PDB entry 4E3S | X-ray diffraction, 2.04 A resolution | chains A and T of the 3 polymer chains in the assembly

[Chain A]
Name: DNA polymerase
From: Enterobacteria phage RB69
Notes: EC 2.7.7.7
UniProt: Q38087 (DPOL_BPR69); residue numbers follow UniProt; this construct covers 1-903
Chain sequence (903 residues; row label = number of the first residue in the row):
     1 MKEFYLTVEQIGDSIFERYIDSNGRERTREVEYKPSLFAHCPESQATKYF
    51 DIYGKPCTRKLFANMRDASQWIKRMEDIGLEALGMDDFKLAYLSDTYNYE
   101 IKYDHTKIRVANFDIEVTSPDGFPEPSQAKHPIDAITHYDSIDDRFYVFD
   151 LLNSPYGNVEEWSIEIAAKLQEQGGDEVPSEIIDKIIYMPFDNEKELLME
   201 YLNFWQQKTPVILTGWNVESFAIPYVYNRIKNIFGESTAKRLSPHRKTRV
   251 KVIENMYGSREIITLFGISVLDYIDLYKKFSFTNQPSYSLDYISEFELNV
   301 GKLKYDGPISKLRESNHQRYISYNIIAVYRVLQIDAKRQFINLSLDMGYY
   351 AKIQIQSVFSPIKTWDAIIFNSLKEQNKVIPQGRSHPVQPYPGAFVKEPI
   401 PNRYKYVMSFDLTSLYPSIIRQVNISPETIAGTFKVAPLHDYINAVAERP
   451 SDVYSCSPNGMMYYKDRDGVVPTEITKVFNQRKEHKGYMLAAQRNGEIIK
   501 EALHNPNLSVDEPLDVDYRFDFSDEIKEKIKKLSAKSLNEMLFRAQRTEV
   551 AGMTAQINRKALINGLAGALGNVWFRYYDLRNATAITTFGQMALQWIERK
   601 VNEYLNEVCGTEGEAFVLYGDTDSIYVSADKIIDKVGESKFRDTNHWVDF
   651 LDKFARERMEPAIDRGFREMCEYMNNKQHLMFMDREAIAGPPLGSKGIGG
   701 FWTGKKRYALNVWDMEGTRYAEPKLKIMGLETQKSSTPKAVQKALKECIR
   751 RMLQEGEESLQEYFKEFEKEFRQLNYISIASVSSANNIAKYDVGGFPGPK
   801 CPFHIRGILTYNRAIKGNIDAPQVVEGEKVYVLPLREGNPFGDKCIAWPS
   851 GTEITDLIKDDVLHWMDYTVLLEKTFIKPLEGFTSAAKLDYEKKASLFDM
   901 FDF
Sequence notes: conflict Ala222 (Asp in Q38087), Ala327 (Asp in Q38087); engineered mutation Ala561 (Leu in Q38087), Gly565 (Ser in Q38087), Ala567 (Tyr in Q38087)
Bound ions: Ca2+ site 1 near Glu116 (its only coordinating residue here); Ca2+ site 2: Asp411, Leu412, Asp623 (together with QTP); Ca2+ site 3: Asp411, Asp623 (together with QTP); Ca2+ site 4: Asn505, Asn507, Lys531; Ca2+ site 5 near Glu716 (its only coordinating residue here)
Ligand contacts: QTP (3-{2-deoxy-5-O-[(R)-hydroxy{[(R)-hydroxy(phosphonooxy)phosphoryl]oxy}phosphoryl]-beta-D-erythro-pentofuranosyl}-7-methyl-3H-imidazo[4,5-b]pyridine): Asp411, Leu412, Thr413, Ser414, Leu415, Tyr416, Pro417, Arg482, Lys486, Lys560, Asn564, Thr622, Asp623
Curated features (UniProtKB/Swiss-Prot):
  - region: Thr248 to Thr264 (Beta hairpin), Lys705 to Tyr708 (Binding of DNA in B-conformation), Leu897 to Phe903 (Interaction with the polymerase clamp)
  - binding site (Mg(2+)): Asp114, Glu116, Asp411, Leu412, Asp623
  - binding site (substrate): Ser414 to Tyr416, Arg482, Lys560
  - site: Asp621 (Optimization of metal coordination by the polymerase active site), Lys706 (Optimization of metal coordination by the polymerase active site), Asp714 (Essential for viral replication)
From the paper describing this entry:
  - mutagenesis - D621A (103 fold): decreased catalytic activity on dGMP opposite dC (citing earlier work)
  - mutagenesis - K706A: abolished catalytic activity (citing earlier work)

[Chain T]
Molecule: DNA template
Sequence (17 nucleotides; row label = number of the first residue in the row):
     2 CATGTAAGCAGTCCGCG

[How chain A and chain T interact]
Contacting residue pairs - 36 pairs, chain A then chain T:
  Ser360(A) - DA3(T)  sugar contact
  Ser360(A) - DT4(T)  hydrogen bond to the phosphate
  Pro361(A) - DT4(T)  phosphate contact
  Ile362(A) - DT4(T)  hydrogen bond to the phosphate
  Tyr391(A) - DG5(T)  hydrogen bond to the phosphate
  Tyr391(A) - DT6(T)  sugar contact
  Pro392(A) - DT6(T)  phosphate contact
  Pro392(A) - DA7(T)  phosphate contact
  Gly393(A) - DT6(T)  hydrogen bond to the phosphate
  Gly393(A) - DA7(T)  hydrogen bond to the phosphate
  Ala394(A) - DA7(T)  sugar contact
  Val396(A) - DA7(T)  phosphate contact
  Val396(A) - DA8(T)  phosphate contact
  Asn564(A) - DT4(T)  base contact
  Gly565(A) - DT4(T)  base contact
  Gly568(A) - DT4(T)  base contact
  Gly568(A) - DG5(T)  sugar contact
  Gly571(A) - DG5(T)  sugar contact
  Asn572(A) - DT4(T)  hydrogen bond to the phosphate
  Asn572(A) - DG5(T)  hydrogen bond to the phosphate
  Trp574(A) - DA3(T)  stacking on the base
  Lys705(A) - DA8(T)  salt bridge to the phosphate
  Lys705(A) - DG9(T)  sugar contact
  Lys706(A) - DA7(T)  base contact
  Lys706(A) - DA8(T)  sugar contact
  Arg707(A) - DG9(T)  phosphate contact
  Arg707(A) - DC10(T)  salt bridge to the phosphate
  Pro799(A) - DC14(T)  phosphate contact
  Lys800(A) - DT13(T)  phosphate contact
  Lys800(A) - DC14(T)  hydrogen bond to the phosphate
  Cys801(A) - DT13(T)  sugar contact
  Phe803(A) - DG12(T)  phosphate contact
  Phe803(A) - DT13(T)  phosphate contact
  Lys844(A) - DT13(T)  salt bridge to the phosphate
  Lys874(A) - DG12(T)  salt bridge to the phosphate
  Lys878(A) - DA11(T)  salt bridge to the phosphate
Also at the interface, not in a pair above, chain A (34 interface residues in all): Lys279, Lys363, Pro390, Glu398, Ala561, Ala569, Thr703, Glu731, Lys734, Arg806

[Summary]
The interface between chain A and chain T involves 34 residues on one side and 12 on the other, with 8
hydrogen bonds, 5 salt bridges and 1 aromatic stacking contact. Polar contacts include Ser360(A)-DT4(T),
Ile362(A)-DT4(T) and Tyr391(A)-DG5(T). From the paper: D621A of chain A reduces catalytic activity on dGMP
opposite dC; K706A of chain A abolishes catalytic activity.
Chain A is DNA polymerase (Enterobacteria phage RB69) and chain T is DNA template; the structure, RB69 DNA
Polymerase Ternary Complex with dQTP Opposite dT, was determined by X-ray diffraction, deposited together with
4DU1, 4DU3 and 4DU4.
